PDB entry 8DWO | electron microscopy, 3.50 A resolution | chains G and K of the 12 polymer chains in the assembly

== Chain G (and K) ==
Protein: Envelope glycoprotein E2
From: Eastern equine encephalitis virus
Notes: EC 3.4.21.90; chain K of this document is another copy of the same molecule, construct and numbering; everything in this record applies to it too
UniProt: Q88678 (Q88678_EEEV); residues 1-420 here correspond to UniProt positions 325-744 (UniProt number = residue number + 324)
Sequence (420 residues; row label = number of the first residue in the row):
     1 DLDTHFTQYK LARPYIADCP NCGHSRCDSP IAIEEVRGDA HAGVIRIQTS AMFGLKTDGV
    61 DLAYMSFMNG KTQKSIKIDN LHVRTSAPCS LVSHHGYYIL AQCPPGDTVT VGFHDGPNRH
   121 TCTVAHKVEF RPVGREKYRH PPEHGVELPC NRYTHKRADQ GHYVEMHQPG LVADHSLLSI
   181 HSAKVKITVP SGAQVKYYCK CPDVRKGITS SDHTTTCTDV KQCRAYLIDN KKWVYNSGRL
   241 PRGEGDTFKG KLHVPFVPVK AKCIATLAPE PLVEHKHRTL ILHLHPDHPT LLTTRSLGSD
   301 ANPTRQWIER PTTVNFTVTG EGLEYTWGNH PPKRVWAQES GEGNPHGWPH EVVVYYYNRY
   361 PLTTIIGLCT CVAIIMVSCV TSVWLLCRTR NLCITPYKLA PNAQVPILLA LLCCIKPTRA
Not modelled in the structure: 347-420
Disulfide bonds: Cys19-Cys122, Cys22-Cys27, Cys89-Cys103, Cys150-Cys263, Cys199-Cys223

== Interface between chain G and chain K ==
Contacting residue pairs (17):
  Asp18(G) with Glu143(K)
  Asn21(G) with Gln102(K); His140(K), hydrogen bond
  Gly23(G) with Ser90(K), hydrogen bond (backbone-side chain)
  His24(G) with Ser90(K); Val92(K); Gln102(K), hydrogen bond (backbone-side chain)
  Arg26(G) with Glu143(K), hydrogen bond (side chain-backbone)
  Arg84(G) with Pro88(K)
  Ser86(G) with Ser86(K); Ala87(K)
  Asp107(G) with Arg139(K), salt bridge
  Thr108(G) with His140(K)
  Thr123(G) with His140(K)
  Ala125(G) with His140(K); Pro141(K)
  Arg239(G) with Glu143(K), salt bridge
Other interface residues (no listed pair), chain G (14 interface residues in all): Pro20, Val124
Other interface residues (no listed pair), chain K (11 interface residues in all): Leu91

== In short ==
14 residues of chain G and 11 residues of chain K are in contact, with 4 hydrogen bonds and 2 salt bridges.
Polar pairs include Asp107(G)-Arg139(K), Arg239(G)-Glu143(K) and Asn21(G)-His140(K).
Both chains are Envelope glycoprotein E2 (Eastern equine encephalitis virus). Entry 8DWO (Cryo-EM Structure of
Eastern Equine Encephalitis Virus in complex with SKE26 Fab) was determined by electron microscopy, deposited
together with 8DEE, 8DEF, 8DEQ, 8DUL, 8DUN, 8EEU and 8EEV.
